8BEE - chains D and Z of the 10 polymer chains in the assembly; structure by electron microscopy, 2.04 A resolution.

# Chain D
Protein: NADH dehydrogenase subunit 7
Source organism: Arabidopsis thaliana
Reference sequence: A0A2P2CLH2 (A0A2P2CLH2_ARATH); numbering as in UniProt (aligned over 1-394)
Chain sequence (394 residues; each row starts with the number of its first residue):
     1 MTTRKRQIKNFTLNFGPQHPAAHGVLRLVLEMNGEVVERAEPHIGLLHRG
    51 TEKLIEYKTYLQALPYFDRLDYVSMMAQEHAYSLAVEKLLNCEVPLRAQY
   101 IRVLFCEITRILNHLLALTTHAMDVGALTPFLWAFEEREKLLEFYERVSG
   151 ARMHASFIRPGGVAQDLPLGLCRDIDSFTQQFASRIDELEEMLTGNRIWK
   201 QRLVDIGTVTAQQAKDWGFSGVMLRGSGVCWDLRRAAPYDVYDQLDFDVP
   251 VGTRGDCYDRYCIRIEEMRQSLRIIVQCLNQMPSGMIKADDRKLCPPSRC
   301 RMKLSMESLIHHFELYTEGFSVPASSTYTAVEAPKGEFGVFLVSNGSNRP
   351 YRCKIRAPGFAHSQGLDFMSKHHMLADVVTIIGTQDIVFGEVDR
Disordered / not traced: 1-9
Construct notes: variant S363 (Leu in A0A2P2CLH2)

# Chain Z
Protein: NADH dehydrogenase [ubiquinone] 1 alpha subcomplex subunit 13-A
Source organism: Arabidopsis thaliana
Reference sequence: Q8RWA7 (NDADA_ARATH); residues 1-143 here = UniProt positions 1-143
Chain sequence (143 residues; each row starts with the number of its first residue):
     1 MTEAMIRNKPGMASVKDMPLLQDGPPPGGFAPVRYARRISNTGPSAMAMF
    51 LAVSGAFAWGMYQVGQGNKIRRALKEEKYAARRTILPILQAEEDERFVSE
   101 WKKYLEYEADVMKDVPGWKVGENVYNSGRWMPPATGELRPDVW
Disordered / not traced: 1-18, 46-143

# How chain D and chain Z interact
Contacting residue pairs (36):
  R97(D) - Q22(Z)
  R97(D) - D23(Z)  hydrogen bond (side chain-backbone)
  D166(D) - Q22(Z)  hydrogen bond
  P168(D) - D23(Z)
  L169(D) - Q22(Z)
  L169(D) - D23(Z)
  G170(D) - D23(Z)  hydrogen bond (backbone-side chain)
  L171(D) - D23(Z)  hydrogen bond (backbone-side chain)
  C172(D) - D23(Z)  hydrogen bond (backbone-side chain)
  C172(D) - F30(Z)
  D176(D) - F30(Z)
  T179(D) - V33(Z)
  Q180(D) - A31(Z)  hydrogen bond (side chain-backbone)
  Q180(D) - P32(Z)
  Q180(D) - V33(Z)
  A183(D) - R34(Z)
  S184(D) - R34(Z)  hydrogen bond
  D187(D) - R34(Z)  salt bridge
  D187(D) - R37(Z)  hydrogen bond (backbone-side chain)
  D187(D) - R38(Z)  hydrogen bond (side chain-backbone)
  E190(D) - R37(Z)  salt bridge
  E191(D) - R37(Z)
  R269(D) - Y35(Z)  hydrogen bond (side chain-backbone)
  R269(D) - A36(Z)
  R269(D) - R37(Z)
  L272(D) - R34(Z)
  L272(D) - Y35(Z)  hydrophobic
  R273(D) - Y35(Z)  hydrogen bond
  V276(D) - V33(Z)  hydrophobic
  L279(D) - P25(Z)
  N280(D) - P25(Z)
  N280(D) - G29(Z)
  N280(D) - F30(Z)  hydrogen bond (side chain-backbone)
  M282(D) - P25(Z)
  S284(D) - Q22(Z)
  G285(D) - Q22(Z)  hydrogen bond (backbone-side chain)
Also at the interface, not in a pair above, chain D (27 interface residues in all): L167, R173, Q270
Also at the interface, not in a pair above, chain Z (15 interface residues in all): L21, G24

# Overview
27 residues of chain D face 15 of chain Z across their interface; the contacts include 13 hydrogen bonds and 2
salt bridges. Polar contacts include D187(D)-R34(Z), E190(D)-R37(Z) and R97(D)-D23(Z).
Chain D is NADH dehydrogenase subunit 7 and chain Z is NADH dehydrogenase [ubiquinone] 1 alpha subcomplex
subunit 13-A, both from Arabidopsis thaliana; the structure, Cryo-EM structure of the Arabidopsis thaliana
I+III2 supercomplex (CI peripheral core), was determined by electron microscopy, deposited together with 8BED,
8BEF, 8BEH, 8BEL, 8BEP, 8BPX, 8BQ5 and 8BQ6.
